6N9W - chains B and C of the 9 polymer chains in the assembly; structure by electron microscopy, 4.00 A resolution.

== Chain B (and C) ==
Name: DNA primase/helicase
From: Enterobacteria phage T7
Notes: EC 2.7.7.-, 3.6.4.12; chain C of this document is another copy of the same molecule, construct and numbering; everything in this record applies to it too
Reference sequence: P03692 (PRIM_BPT7); residue numbers follow UniProt; this construct covers 1-566
Sequence (566 residues; numbered 1 to 566; the number before each row is that of its first residue):
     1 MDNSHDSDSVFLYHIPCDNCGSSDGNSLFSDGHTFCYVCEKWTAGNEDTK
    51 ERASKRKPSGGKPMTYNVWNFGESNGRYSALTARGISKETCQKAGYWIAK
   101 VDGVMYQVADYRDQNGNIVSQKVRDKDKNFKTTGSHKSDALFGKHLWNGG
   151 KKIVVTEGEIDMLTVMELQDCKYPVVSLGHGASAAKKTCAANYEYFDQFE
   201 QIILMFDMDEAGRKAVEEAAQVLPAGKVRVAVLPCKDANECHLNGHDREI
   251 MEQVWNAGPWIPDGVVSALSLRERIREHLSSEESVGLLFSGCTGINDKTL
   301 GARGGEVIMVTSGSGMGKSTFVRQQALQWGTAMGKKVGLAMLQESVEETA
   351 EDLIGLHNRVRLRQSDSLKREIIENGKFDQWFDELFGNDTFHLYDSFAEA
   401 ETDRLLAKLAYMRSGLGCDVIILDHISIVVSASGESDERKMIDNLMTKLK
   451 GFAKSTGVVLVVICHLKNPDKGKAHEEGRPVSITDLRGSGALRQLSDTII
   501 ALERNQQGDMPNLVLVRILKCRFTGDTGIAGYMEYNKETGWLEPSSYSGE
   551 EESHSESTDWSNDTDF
Disordered / not traced: 1-64, 282-283, 397-401, 432-435, 550-566 (chain C: 1-262, 282-283, 397-400, 507-509, 548-566)
Differences from the reference sequence: engineered mutation Gln343 (Glu in P03692)
Cystine bridges: Cys235-Cys241
Ion coordination: Mg2+: Ser319, Gln343 (together with dTTP)
Residues lining bound ligands:
  - dTTP (TTP), molecule 1: Ser312, Gly313, Gly315, Met316, Gly317, Lys318, Ser319, Thr320, Gln343, His465, Arg504, Pro511, Asn512, Val514, Tyr535, Lys537
  - dTTP (TTP), molecule 2: Gln494, Lys520, Cys521, Arg522, Phe523, Thr524, Gly525
From the paper describing this entry:
  - mutagenesis - E343Q: abolished catalytic activity (citing earlier work)
  - specificity-determining residues: His33 (citing earlier work)

== How chain B and chain C interact ==
Residue-residue contacts (63; chain B residue first):
  Gln221(B) with Ala407(C)
  Trp260(B) with Tyr411(C), hydrophobic
  Asp263(B) with Lys408(C)
  Gly264(B) with Tyr394(C); Asp395(C)
  Val265(B) with Leu393(C); Tyr394(C), hydrophobic; Tyr411(C), hydrophobic; Met412(C), hydrophobic
  Val266(B) with Leu393(C), hydrogen bond (backbone-backbone)
  Ala268(B) with Phe382(C); Phe386(C), hydrophobic; Phe391(C)
  Leu269(B) with Phe382(C), hydrophobic; Phe386(C); Asp389(C)
  Arg272(B) with Asp379(C), salt bridge; Phe382(C); Asp383(C), salt bridge
  Arg274(B) with Glu347(C)
  Ile275(B) with Glu347(C), hydrogen bond (backbone-side chain); Ala350(C), hydrophobic; Phe378(C), hydrophobic
  Arg276(B) with Phe378(C); Asp379(C), salt bridge
  His278(B) with Glu347(C); Glu348(C), salt bridge; Glu351(C), salt bridge; Lys369(C)
  Leu279(B) with Lys369(C); Ile372(C), hydrophobic; Ile373(C); Phe378(C), hydrophobic
  Arg439(B) with Glu438(C), salt bridge; Arg487(C)
  Lys440(B) with Ser431(C); Ser433(C)
  Asp443(B) with Ser431(C); Arg487(C), salt bridge
  Thr447(B) with Ser431(C); Ala432(C)
  Lys454(B) with Ser396(C), hydrogen bond (side chain-backbone)
  Ser482(B) with Glu477(C)
  Ile483(B) with Glu476(C)
  Thr484(B) with Ala474(C); Glu476(C)
  Ser489(B) with Asn468(C)
  Gly490(B) with Asn468(C)
  Ala491(B) with Arg487(C)
  Arg493(B) with Ser314(C), hydrogen bond; Asn468(C), hydrogen bond
  Gln494(B) with His425(C); His465(C); Leu466(C), hydrogen bond (side chain-backbone); Arg487(C)
  Leu495(B) with His425(C)
  Leu519(B) with Gln506(C)
  Lys520(B) with Ser314(C); Gly315(C)
  Phe523(B) with Arg363(C); Gln364(C), hydrogen bond (backbone-side chain)
  Asp526(B) with Lys537(C), salt bridge
  Thr527(B) with Gln506(C), hydrogen bond
Interface residues without a listed pair, chain B (42 interface residues in all): Glu217, Ile261, Leu271, Ser280, Ser284, Asn444, Lys450, Arg522, Thr524
Interface residues without a listed pair, chain C (48 interface residues in all): Gln343, Ser345, Val346, His392, Ser427, Ile428, Glu435, Lys467

== In short ==
42 residues of chain B and 48 residues of chain C are in contact; the contacts include 8 hydrogen bonds and 8
salt bridges. Polar contacts include Arg272(B)-Asp379(C), Arg272(B)-Asp383(C) and Arg276(B)-Asp379(C). Bound
to chain B: dTTP. Ser319(B) and Gln343(B) coordinate Mg2+. The paper reports that E343Q of chain B abolishes
catalytic activity; the specificity determinant His33(B).
Chain B and chain C are both DNA primase/helicase (Enterobacteria phage T7); the structure, Structure of
bacteriophage T7 lagging-strand DNA polymerase (D5A/E7A) and gp4 (helicase/primase) bound to DNA including
RNA/DNA ..., was determined by electron microscopy, deposited together with 6N7I, 6N7N, 6N7S, 6N7T, 6N7V, 6N7W
and 3 further entries.
